Entry 2X2K (X-ray diffraction, 2.60 A resolution); this record covers chain A.

== Chain A ==
Protein: Proto-oncogene tyrosine-protein kinase receptor ret
From: Homo sapiens
Notes: EC 2.7.10.1; fragment: tyrosine kinase domain, residues 705-1013
UniProt: P07949 (RET_HUMAN); residue numbers follow UniProt; this construct covers 705-1013
Chain sequence (314 residues; numbered 700 to 1013; the number before each row is that of its first residue):
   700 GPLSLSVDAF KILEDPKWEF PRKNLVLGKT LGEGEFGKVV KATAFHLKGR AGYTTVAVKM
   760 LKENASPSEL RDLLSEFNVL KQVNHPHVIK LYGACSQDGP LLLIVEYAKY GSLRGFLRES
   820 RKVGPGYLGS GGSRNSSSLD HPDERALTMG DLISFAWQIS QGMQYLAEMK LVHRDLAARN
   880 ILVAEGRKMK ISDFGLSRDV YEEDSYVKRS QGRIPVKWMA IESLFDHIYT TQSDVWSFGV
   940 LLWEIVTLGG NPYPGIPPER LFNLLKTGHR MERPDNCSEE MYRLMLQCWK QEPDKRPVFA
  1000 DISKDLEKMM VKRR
Not modelled in the structure: 712-714, 823-843
Modified / non-standard residues: Tyr905 (o-phosphotyrosine; PTR)
Ligand contacts: X2K ((3Z)-5-amino-3-[(3,5-dimethyl-1H-pyrrol-2-yl)methylidene]-1,3-dihydro-2H-indol-2-one): Leu730, Val738, Ala756, Lys758, Ile788, Val804, Glu805, Tyr806, Ala807, Lys808, Gly810, Ser811, Leu881, Ser891, Asp892
Swiss-Prot annotation at these positions:
  - active site: Asp874 (Proton acceptor)
  - binding site (ATP): Leu730 to Val738, Lys758
  - binding site (semaxanib): Glu805 to Ala807
  - site: Asp707, Ala708 (Cleavage), Leu712, Glu713 (Breakpoint for translocation to form PCM1-RET)
  - modified residue (Phosphotyrosine): Tyr806, Tyr809, Tyr826, Tyr900, Tyr905, Tyr981

== Summary ==
Ligands of chain A: compound X2K. UniProt lists active-site residue Asp874, 10 ATP-binding residues and 3
semaxanib-binding residues.
Chain A is Proto-oncogene tyrosine-protein kinase receptor ret (Homo sapiens); the structure, Crystal
Structure of phosphorylated RET tyrosine kinase domain with inhibitor, was determined by X-ray diffraction
(same publication as 2X2L and 2X2M).
